Entry 9CV9 (electron microscopy, 3.20 A resolution); this record covers chains A and F of the 60 polymer chains in the assembly.

Chain A (and F):
Protein: VP1
Notes: chain F of this document is another copy of the same molecule, construct and numbering; everything in this record applies to it too
Reference sequence: A0A097PIM0 (A0A097PIM0_9VIRU); residues -137 to 569 here correspond to UniProt positions 1-707 (UniProt number = residue number + 138)
Amino-acid sequence (707 residues; numbered -137 to 569; the number before each row is that of its first residue; numbers below 1 keep their minus sign (Met-137 is residue -137)):
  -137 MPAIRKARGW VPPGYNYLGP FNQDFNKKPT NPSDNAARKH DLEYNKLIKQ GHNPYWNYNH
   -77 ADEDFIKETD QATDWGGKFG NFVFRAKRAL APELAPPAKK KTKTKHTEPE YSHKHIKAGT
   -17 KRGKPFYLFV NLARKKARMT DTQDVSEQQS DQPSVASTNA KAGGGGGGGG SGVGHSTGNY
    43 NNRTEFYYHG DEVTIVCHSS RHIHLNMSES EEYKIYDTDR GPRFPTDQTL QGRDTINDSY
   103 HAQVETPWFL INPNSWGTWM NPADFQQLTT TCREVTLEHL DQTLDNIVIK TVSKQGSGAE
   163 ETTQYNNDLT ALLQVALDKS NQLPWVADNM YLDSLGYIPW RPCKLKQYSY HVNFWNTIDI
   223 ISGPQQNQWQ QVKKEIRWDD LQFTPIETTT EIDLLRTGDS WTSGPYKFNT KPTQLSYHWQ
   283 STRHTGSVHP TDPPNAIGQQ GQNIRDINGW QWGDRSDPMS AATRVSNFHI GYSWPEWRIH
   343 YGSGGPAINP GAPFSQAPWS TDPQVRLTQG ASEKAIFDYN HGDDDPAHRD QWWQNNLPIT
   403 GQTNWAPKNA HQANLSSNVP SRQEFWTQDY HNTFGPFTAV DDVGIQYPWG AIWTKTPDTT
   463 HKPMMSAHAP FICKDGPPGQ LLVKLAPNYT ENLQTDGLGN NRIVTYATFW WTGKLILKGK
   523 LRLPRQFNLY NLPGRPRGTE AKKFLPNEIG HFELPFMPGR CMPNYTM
Not modelled in the structure: -137 to 32
Differences from the reference sequence: conflict Val35 (Ile173 in A0A097PIM0)
What the authors report for this chain:
  - conformationally variable residues (loop rearrangement, side-chain flip): Gln157, Asn530 to Leu547

How chain A and chain F interact:
Pairs across the interface - 60 pairs, chain A then chain F:
  Tyr50(A) with Tyr50(F), hydrophobic; His51(F); Gly52(F), hydrogen bond (backbone-backbone); Leu523(F), hydrophobic
  His51(A) with Tyr50(F)
  Gly52(A) with Tyr50(F), hydrogen bond (backbone-backbone)
  Asn123(A) with Gln528(F); Phe529(F)
  Pro124(A) with Phe529(F); Leu531(F)
  Ala125(A) with Pro526(F); Gln528(F); Phe529(F), hydrogen bond (backbone-backbone); Asn530(F)
  Asp126(A) with Pro526(F)
  Gln128(A) with Leu531(F); Tyr532(F), hydrogen bond (side chain-backbone)
  Gln129(A) with Pro526(F)
  Thr133(A) with Thr133(F)
  Asn297(A) with Ile551(F)
  Ala298(A) with Glu550(F); Ile551(F)
  Ile299(A) with Asn549(F); Glu550(F); Ile551(F), hydrophobic
  Gly300(A) with Glu550(F)
  Gln301(A) with Glu550(F)
  Leu523(A) with Tyr50(F), hydrophobic
  Pro526(A) with Ala125(F); Asp126(F); Gln129(F)
  Gln528(A) with Asn123(F); Ala125(F)
  Phe529(A) with Asn123(F); Pro124(F); Ala125(F), hydrogen bond (backbone-backbone); Phe554(F), hydrophobic
  Asn530(A) with Ala125(F); Leu547(F)
  Leu531(A) with Pro124(F); Gln128(F); Pro557(F), hydrophobic; Met559(F), hydrophobic
  Tyr532(A) with Gln128(F), hydrogen bond (backbone-side chain)
  Asn533(A) with Arg537(F), hydrogen bond; Ala543(F)
  Arg537(A) with Asn533(F), hydrogen bond
  Ala543(A) with Asn533(F)
  Leu547(A) with Asn530(F)
  Asn549(A) with Ile299(F)
  Glu550(A) with Ala298(F); Ile299(F); Gly300(F); Gln301(F)
  Ile551(A) with Asn297(F); Ala298(F); Ile299(F), hydrophobic
  Phe554(A) with Phe529(F), hydrophobic
  Pro557(A) with Leu531(F), hydrophobic
  Met559(A) with Leu531(F), hydrophobic
Interface residues without a listed pair, chain A (38 interface residues in all): Phe48, Pro201, Trp202, Pro296, Gln302, Arg524
Interface residues without a listed pair, chain F (38 interface residues in all): Phe48, Pro201, Trp202, Pro296, Gln302, Arg524

In short:
The chain A/chain F interface involves 38 residues from each chain, with 8 hydrogen bonds. Polar pairs include
Gln128(A)-Tyr532(F), Asn533(A)-Arg537(F) and Tyr50(A)-Gly52(F). The paper reports conformational variability
at Gln157(A) and Asn530(A).
Both chains are VP1. Entry 9CV9 (Bufavirus 1 at pH 4.0) was determined by electron microscopy, deposited
together with 9CUZ, 9CV0 and 9CWS.
